PDB entry 6E47 | X-ray diffraction, 1.95 A resolution | chains A and B of the 4 polymer chains in the assembly

== Chain A (and B) ==
Name: VP1 P domain
From: Murine norovirus 1
Notes: fragment: VP1 Protruding domain; chain B of this document is another copy of the same molecule, construct and numbering; everything in this record applies to it too
UniProt: Q80J94 (Q80J94_9CALI); numbering as in UniProt (aligned over 229-530)
Amino-acid sequence (302 residues; numbered 229 to 530; the number before each row is that of its first residue):
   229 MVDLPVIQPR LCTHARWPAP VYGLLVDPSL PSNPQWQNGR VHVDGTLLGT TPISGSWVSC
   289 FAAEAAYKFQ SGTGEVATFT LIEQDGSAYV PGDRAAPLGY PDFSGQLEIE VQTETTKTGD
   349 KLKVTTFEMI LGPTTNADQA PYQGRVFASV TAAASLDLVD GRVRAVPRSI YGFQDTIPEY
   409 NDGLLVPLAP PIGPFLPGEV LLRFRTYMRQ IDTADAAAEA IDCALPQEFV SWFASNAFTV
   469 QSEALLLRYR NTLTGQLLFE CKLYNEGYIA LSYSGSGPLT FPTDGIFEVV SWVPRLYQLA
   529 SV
Bound ions: Mg2+ site 1: Asn364, Asp366 (shared with 3 residues of chain F); Mg2+ site 2: Asp366, Asp410; Mg2+ site 3: Gln438, Asp440
Ligand contacts:
  - glycochenodeoxycholic acid (CHO), molecule 1: Trp245, Pro246, Ala247, Tyr250, Tyr435, Met436, Arg437
  - glycochenodeoxycholic acid (CHO), molecule 2: Ala290, Ile310, Gln312, Asp313, Gly314, Gln340, Arg390, Val391, Arg392
From the paper describing this entry:
  - binding site for glycochenodeoxycholic acid: Trp245, Tyr250, Arg390, Arg392, Arg437
  - conformationally variable residues (side-chain flip): Arg390
  - mutagenesis - Y250D, R437D: abolished binding to glycochenodeoxycholic acid
  - mutagenesis - R390Y (50-fold): increased binding to glycochenodeoxycholic acid
  - Mg2+ coordination: Asn364
  - mutagenesis - N364DEL/A365DEL/D366DEL: abolished binding to CMRF35-like molecule 1
  - mutagenesis - Q298R/S299E/G300P/V304K, F375D/S377K: decreased binding to CMRF35-like molecule 1

== How chain A and chain B interact ==
Pairs across the interface - 87 pairs, chain A then chain B:
  Pro233(A) - Ser463(B)
  Val234(A) - Ser463(B)  hydrogen bond (backbone-side chain)
  Ile235(A) - Ile281(B)  hydrophobic
  Arg238(A) - Trp285(B)
  Arg238(A) - Asp313(B)  salt bridge
  Leu239(A) - Ser282(B)
  Leu239(A) - Trp285(B)  hydrophobic
  Cys240(A) - Ser282(B)
  Thr241(A) - Ser282(B)  hydrogen bond
  Thr241(A) - Gly283(B)
  Pro246(A) - Arg392(B)
  Ala247(A) - Ser284(B)
  Pro248(A) - Ser284(B)
  Pro248(A) - Trp285(B)
  Pro248(A) - Arg392(B)
  Tyr250(A) - Gln312(B)
  Tyr250(A) - Arg392(B)
  Ile281(A) - Ile235(B)  hydrophobic
  Ile281(A) - Leu239(B)
  Ser282(A) - Leu239(B)
  Ser282(A) - Thr241(B)  hydrogen bond
  Ser282(A) - Glu456(B)
  Gly283(A) - Thr241(B)
  Ser284(A) - Thr241(B)
  Ser284(A) - Ala247(B)
  Ser284(A) - Pro248(B)
  Trp285(A) - Arg238(B)
  Trp285(A) - Leu239(B)  hydrophobic
  Trp285(A) - Pro248(B)
  Gln312(A) - Tyr250(B)
  Asp313(A) - Arg238(B)  salt bridge
  Glu338(A) - Glu338(B)
  Glu338(A) - Arg396(B)  salt bridge
  Gln340(A) - Met436(B)
  Gln340(A) - Arg437(B)
  Gln340(A) - Gln438(B)  hydrogen bond (side chain-backbone)
  Glu342(A) - Ala444(B)
  Gly347(A) - Thr441(B)
  Asp348(A) - Thr441(B)
  Lys349(A) - Asp440(B)  hydrogen bond (backbone-backbone)
  Lys349(A) - Thr441(B)  hydrogen bond (backbone-backbone)
  Lys349(A) - Ala442(B)
  Leu350(A) - Gln438(B)
  Leu350(A) - Ile439(B)
  Leu350(A) - Asp440(B)  hydrogen bond (backbone-backbone)
  Leu350(A) - Asp443(B)
  Leu350(A) - Ala444(B)  hydrophobic
  Leu350(A) - Ala445(B)
  Lys351(A) - Gln438(B)
  Val352(A) - Arg396(B)  hydrogen bond (backbone-side chain)
  Val352(A) - Ser397(B)
  Val352(A) - Arg437(B)
  Thr354(A) - Arg396(B)  hydrogen bond
  Arg392(A) - Pro246(B)
  Arg392(A) - Ala247(B)
  Arg392(A) - Pro248(B)
  Arg392(A) - Tyr250(B)
  Val394(A) - Arg437(B)
  Arg396(A) - Glu338(B)  salt bridge
  Arg396(A) - Val352(B)  hydrogen bond (side chain-backbone)
  Arg396(A) - Thr353(B)
  Arg396(A) - Thr354(B)  hydrogen bond
  Ser397(A) - Val352(B)
  Met436(A) - Gln340(B)
  Arg437(A) - Gln340(B)
  Arg437(A) - Val352(B)
  Arg437(A) - Val394(B)
  Gln438(A) - Gln340(B)  hydrogen bond (backbone-side chain)
  Gln438(A) - Leu350(B)
  Gln438(A) - Lys351(B)
  Ile439(A) - Leu350(B)
  Asp440(A) - Lys349(B)  hydrogen bond (backbone-backbone)
  Asp440(A) - Leu350(B)  hydrogen bond (backbone-backbone)
  Thr441(A) - Gly347(B)
  Thr441(A) - Asp348(B)
  Thr441(A) - Lys349(B)
  Ala442(A) - Lys349(B)
  Asp443(A) - Leu350(B)
  Ala444(A) - Glu342(B)
  Ala444(A) - Leu350(B)
  Glu456(A) - Ser282(B)
  Trp460(A) - Trp460(B)  hydrophobic
  Trp460(A) - Ser463(B)
  Trp460(A) - Asn464(B)
  Ser463(A) - Pro233(B)
  Ser463(A) - Val234(B)  hydrogen bond (side chain-backbone)
  Asn464(A) - Trp460(B)
Other interface residues (no listed pair), chain A (48 interface residues in all): Thr353, Ala445, Ser459
Other interface residues (no listed pair), chain B (49 interface residues in all): Cys240, Ser315, Ser459

== In short ==
The interface between chain A and chain B involves 48 residues on one side and 49 on the other, with 15
hydrogen bonds and 4 salt bridges. Polar pairs include Arg238(A)-Asp313(B), Glu338(A)-Arg396(B) and
Val234(A)-Ser463(B). From the paper: a binding site for glycochenodeoxycholic acid at Trp245(A), Tyr250(A) and
Arg390(A) among others; Y250D and R437D of chain A abolish binding to glycochenodeoxycholic acid; 6
substitutions were tested in all.
Both chains are VP1 P domain (Murine norovirus 1). Entry 6E47 (Crystal Structure of the Murine Norovirus VP1 P
domain in complex with the CD300lf Receptor and ...) was determined by X-ray diffraction, deposited together
with 6C6Q, 6C74, 6E48 and 6CRJ.
